PDB entry 3IVT | X-ray diffraction, 2.67 A resolution | chains A and B

[Chain A (and B)]
Name: Homocitrate synthase, mitochondrial
Source organism: Schizosaccharomyces pombe
Notes: EC 2.3.3.14; chain B of this document is another copy of the same molecule, construct and numbering; everything in this record applies to it too
UniProt: Q9Y823 (HOSM_SCHPO); numbering as in UniProt (aligned over 1-418)
Chain sequence (423 residues; each row starts with the number of its first residue; numbers below 1 keep their minus sign (Gly-4 is residue -4)):
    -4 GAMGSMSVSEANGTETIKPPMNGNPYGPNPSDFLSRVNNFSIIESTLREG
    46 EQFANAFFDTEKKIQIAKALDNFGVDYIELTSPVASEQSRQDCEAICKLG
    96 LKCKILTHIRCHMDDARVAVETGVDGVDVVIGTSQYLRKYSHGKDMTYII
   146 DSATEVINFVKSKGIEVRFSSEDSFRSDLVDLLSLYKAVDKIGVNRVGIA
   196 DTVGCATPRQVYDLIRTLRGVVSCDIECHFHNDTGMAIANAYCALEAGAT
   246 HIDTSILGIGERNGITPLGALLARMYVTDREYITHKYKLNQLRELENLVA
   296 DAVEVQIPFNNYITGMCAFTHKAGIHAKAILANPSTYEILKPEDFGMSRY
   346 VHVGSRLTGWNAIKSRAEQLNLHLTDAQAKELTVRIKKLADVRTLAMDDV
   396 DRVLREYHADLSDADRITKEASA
Unresolved in the structure: -4 to 2, 16-19, 405-418 (chain B: -4 to 2, 17-19, 406-418)
Construct notes: expression tag (-4 to 0)
Bound ions: Zn2+: Glu44, His224, His226 (together with 2-oxoglutaric acid); Na+ near Arg214 (its only coordinating residue here)
Ligand contacts: 2-oxoglutaric acid (AKG): Arg43, Glu44, His103, Val125, Arg163, Ser165, Ala195, Thr197, His224, His226
Swiss-Prot annotation at these positions:
  - active site: His321 (Proton acceptor)
  - binding site (2-oxoglutarate): Arg43, Glu44, His103, Arg163, Ser165, Thr197, His224, His226
  - binding site (L-lysine): Glu44, Asp123, Thr197
  - binding site (Zn(2+)): Glu44, His224, His226
  - mutagenesis: Arg43 (R43A/K/Q: Abolishes the catalytic activity), Gln47 (Q47A: Abolishes the catalytic activity), Glu74 (E74A: Abolishes the catalytic activity; E74Q: Results in a moderate decrease in the turnover number and a slight increase in the Km value for each substrate), His103 (H103A: Substantially impairs catalytic efficiency), Asp123 (D123N: Does not affect the catalytic activity but impairs L-lysine inhibition), Arg163 (R163A/Q: Abolishes the catalytic activity; R163K: Severely diminishes affinity for 2-oxoglutarate and substantially impairs catalytic efficiency), Ser165 (S165A: Results in a moderate decrease in catalytic efficiency), Glu167 (E167A/Q: Abolishes the catalytic activity), Thr197 (T197A: Exhibits a 25-fold decrease in catalytic efficiency; T197S: Results in a modest decrease in catalytic efficiency; T197V: Abolishes the catalytic activity), Glu222 (E222Q: Does not affect the catalytic activity but impairs L-lysine inhibition), Arg288 (R288K: Does not affect the catalytic activity but impairs L-lysine inhibition), Tyr332 (Y332A: Abolishes the catalytic activity; Y332F: Results in a decrease in catalytic efficiency), 1 further mutagenesis entry in UniProt
Reported in the primary citation:
  - Zn2+ coordination: Glu44, His224, His226
  - binding site for 2-oxoglutaric acid: Arg43, His103, Arg163, Ser165, Thr197
  - conformationally variable residues (side-chain flip): Arg43, His103, Asp123, Arg163, Ser165, Glu222
  - mutagenesis - Q47A, E74Q, H103A, R163K, S165A (7-fold), T197A (25-fold), T197S, H321A (200-fold), Y332F: decreased catalytic activity
  - mutagenesis - R43A, R43K, R43Q, E74A, R163A, R163Q, E167A, E167Q, T197V, Y332A: abolished catalytic activity
  - mutagenesis - R163K (150-fold): decreased binding to 2-oxoglutaric acid
  - mutagenesis - S165A, T197S: decreased growth in response to lysine deficient media
  - catalytic residues: Arg43, Gln47, Glu167 (proposed by the authors, not directly observed)
  - contacts within the chain: Arg43-Gln47 (hydrogen bond), Arg43-Glu74 (salt bridge)
  - mutagenesis - R43A, R43K, R43Q, Q47A, E74A, E167A, E167Q, Y332A, Y332F: abolished growth in response to lysine-deficient media

[How chain A and chain B interact]
Pairs across the interface - 241 pairs, chain A then chain B:
  Val3(A) - Ile145(B)
  Val3(A) - Asp146(B)  hydrogen bond (backbone-backbone)
  Ser4(A) - Tyr143(B)
  Ser4(A) - Asp146(B)  hydrogen bond (backbone-side chain)
  Glu5(A) - Tyr143(B)
  Glu5(A) - Asp146(B)
  Ala6(A) - Lys186(B)
  Asn7(A) - Thr149(B)
  Asn7(A) - Lys186(B)
  Asn7(A) - Ile187(B)
  Gly8(A) - Thr142(B)
  Gly8(A) - Tyr143(B)
  Gly8(A) - Lys186(B)  hydrogen bond (backbone-side chain)
  Thr9(A) - Met141(B)
  Thr9(A) - Thr142(B)  hydrogen bond (backbone-backbone)
  Thr9(A) - Ser179(B)
  Thr9(A) - Lys182(B)  hydrogen bond
  Thr9(A) - Ala183(B)
  Glu10(A) - Asp140(B)
  Glu10(A) - Met141(B)
  Glu10(A) - Lys182(B)  hydrogen bond (backbone-side chain)
  Thr11(A) - Asp140(B)  hydrogen bond (backbone-backbone)
  Thr11(A) - Met141(B)
  Thr11(A) - Thr142(B)  hydrogen bond
  Thr11(A) - Val175(B)
  Thr11(A) - Ser179(B)
  Ile12(A) - Val175(B)
  Ile12(A) - Leu178(B)
  Ile12(A) - Ser179(B)  hydrogen bond (backbone-side chain)
  Ile12(A) - Lys182(B)
  Ile12(A) - Val216(B)  hydrophobic
  Arg43(A) - Ala324(B)
  Glu46(A) - Lys317(B)  hydrogen bond (backbone-side chain)
  Glu46(A) - His321(B)  salt bridge
  Gln47(A) - Lys317(B)
  Gln47(A) - His321(B)
  Gln47(A) - Ala324(B)
  Gln47(A) - Ile325(B)
  Phe48(A) - Phe304(B)  hydrophobic
  Phe48(A) - Cys312(B)  hydrophobic
  Phe48(A) - Lys317(B)  hydrogen bond (backbone-side chain)
  Phe48(A) - Met392(B)  hydrophobic
  Ala49(A) - Thr315(B)
  Ala49(A) - Val348(B)
  Asn50(A) - Arg351(B)  hydrogen bond (backbone-side chain)
  Asn50(A) - Met392(B)
  Ala51(A) - Lys317(B)  hydrogen bond (backbone-side chain)
  Phe52(A) - Gly349(B)
  Phe52(A) - Ser350(B)
  Phe52(A) - Arg351(B)
  Thr76(A) - His321(B)
  Ala80(A) - Ile320(B)
  Ser81(A) - Ile320(B)
  Ser84(A) - Ile320(B)
  His103(A) - Ala324(B)
  Arg105(A) - Lys323(B)  hydrogen bond (side chain-backbone)
  Arg105(A) - Ile325(B)  hydrogen bond (side chain-backbone)
  Arg105(A) - Leu326(B)
  Val125(A) - Leu326(B)  hydrophobic
  Gly127(A) - Leu326(B)
  Leu132(A) - Ser4(B)
  Arg133(A) - Thr11(B)
  Lys139(A) - Glu10(B)  salt bridge
  Asp140(A) - Glu10(B)
  Asp140(A) - Thr11(B)  hydrogen bond
  Met141(A) - Thr9(B)
  Met141(A) - Glu10(B)
  Met141(A) - Thr11(B)
  Thr142(A) - Gly8(B)
  Thr142(A) - Thr9(B)  hydrogen bond (backbone-backbone)
  Thr142(A) - Thr11(B)  hydrogen bond
  Tyr143(A) - Ser4(B)
  Tyr143(A) - Glu5(B)
  Tyr143(A) - Gly8(B)
  Ile144(A) - Asn7(B)
  Ile145(A) - Val3(B)
  Asp146(A) - Val3(B)  hydrogen bond (backbone-backbone)
  Asp146(A) - Ser4(B)  hydrogen bond (side chain-backbone)
  Asp146(A) - Glu5(B)  hydrogen bond (side chain-backbone)
  Thr149(A) - Asn7(B)  hydrogen bond
  Glu167(A) - Ile325(B)
  Glu167(A) - Leu326(B)  hydrogen bond (side chain-backbone)
  Glu167(A) - Ala327(B)  hydrogen bond (side chain-backbone)
  Glu167(A) - Tyr332(B)  hydrogen bond
  Asp168(A) - Tyr332(B)
  Arg171(A) - Thr331(B)  hydrogen bond (side chain-backbone)
  Arg171(A) - Tyr332(B)
  Val175(A) - Thr11(B)
  Val175(A) - Ile12(B)
  Leu178(A) - Ile12(B)
  Ser179(A) - Thr9(B)
  Ser179(A) - Thr11(B)
  Ser179(A) - Ile12(B)  hydrogen bond (side chain-backbone)
  Lys182(A) - Thr9(B)  hydrogen bond
  Lys182(A) - Glu10(B)  hydrogen bond (side chain-backbone)
  Lys182(A) - Ile12(B)
  Ala183(A) - Thr9(B)
  Ile187(A) - Asn7(B)
  Thr197(A) - Ile325(B)
  Thr197(A) - Tyr332(B)
  Val198(A) - Tyr332(B)  hydrophobic
  Val198(A) - Ile334(B)
  Cys200(A) - Arg269(B)  hydrogen bond (backbone-side chain)
  Cys200(A) - Ile334(B)  hydrophobic
  Ala201(A) - Arg269(B)
  Thr202(A) - Tyr237(B)
  Thr202(A) - Arg269(B)
  Pro203(A) - Pro203(B)  hydrophobic
  Pro203(A) - Ala234(B)  hydrophobic
  Arg204(A) - Tyr207(B)  hydrogen bond
  Arg204(A) - Glu241(B)  salt bridge
  Tyr207(A) - Arg204(B)  hydrogen bond
  Val216(A) - Ile12(B)  hydrophobic
  Asn227(A) - Tyr307(B)  hydrogen bond
  Asp228(A) - Tyr307(B)
  Asp228(A) - Leu335(B)
  Thr229(A) - Arg269(B)  hydrogen bond
  Thr229(A) - Val272(B)
  Gly230(A) - Ile233(B)
  Gly230(A) - Tyr307(B)
  Met231(A) - Ile233(B)  hydrophobic
  Met231(A) - Ala234(B)
  Met231(A) - Arg269(B)
  Ile233(A) - Thr229(B)
  Ile233(A) - Gly230(B)
  Ile233(A) - Met231(B)  hydrophobic
  Ala234(A) - Pro203(B)  hydrophobic
  Ala234(A) - Met231(B)
  Ala234(A) - Ala234(B)  hydrophobic
  Tyr237(A) - Thr202(B)
  Glu241(A) - Arg204(B)  salt bridge
  Leu252(A) - Asn305(B)
  Glu256(A) - His316(B)  salt bridge
  Glu256(A) - Lys317(B)  hydrogen bond (side chain-backbone)
  Arg257(A) - Cys312(B)  hydrogen bond (backbone-side chain)
  Arg257(A) - Ala313(B)
  Arg257(A) - Thr315(B)  hydrogen bond (backbone-backbone)
  Arg257(A) - Tyr332(B)
  Arg257(A) - Tyr345(B)
  Asn258(A) - Asn305(B)
  Asn258(A) - Tyr307(B)
  Asn258(A) - Cys312(B)
  Ala268(A) - Thr229(B)
  Arg269(A) - Cys200(B)  hydrogen bond (side chain-backbone)
  Arg269(A) - Ala201(B)
  Arg269(A) - Thr202(B)
  Arg269(A) - Thr229(B)  hydrogen bond
  Arg269(A) - Met231(B)
  Val272(A) - Thr229(B)
  Ala297(A) - Arg351(B)
  Glu299(A) - Arg351(B)  salt bridge
  Glu299(A) - Thr389(B)
  Glu299(A) - Leu390(B)
  Glu299(A) - Ala391(B)
  Glu299(A) - Met392(B)  hydrogen bond (backbone-backbone)
  Val300(A) - Phe304(B)  hydrophobic
  Val300(A) - Asp393(B)
  Gln301(A) - Gln301(B)
  Gln301(A) - Phe304(B)
  Gln301(A) - Arg388(B)  hydrogen bond
  Gln301(A) - Ala391(B)
  Gln301(A) - Asp393(B)  hydrogen bond (backbone-side chain)
  Pro303(A) - Pro303(B)  hydrophobic
  Pro303(A) - Phe304(B)
  Phe304(A) - Phe48(B)  hydrophobic
  Phe304(A) - Val300(B)  hydrophobic
  Phe304(A) - Gln301(B)
  Phe304(A) - Pro303(B)
  Asn305(A) - Leu252(B)
  Asn305(A) - Asn258(B)
  Asn305(A) - Pro303(B)
  Tyr307(A) - Asn227(B)  hydrogen bond
  Tyr307(A) - Asp228(B)
  Tyr307(A) - Gly230(B)
  Tyr307(A) - Asn258(B)
  Cys312(A) - Phe48(B)  hydrophobic
  Cys312(A) - Arg257(B)  hydrogen bond (side chain-backbone)
  Cys312(A) - Asn258(B)
  Ala313(A) - Arg257(B)
  Thr315(A) - Ala49(B)
  Thr315(A) - Arg257(B)  hydrogen bond (backbone-backbone)
  His316(A) - Glu256(B)  salt bridge
  Lys317(A) - Glu46(B)  hydrogen bond (side chain-backbone)
  Lys317(A) - Gln47(B)
  Lys317(A) - Phe48(B)  hydrogen bond (side chain-backbone)
  Lys317(A) - Ala51(B)  hydrogen bond (side chain-backbone)
  Lys317(A) - Glu256(B)  hydrogen bond (backbone-side chain)
  Ile320(A) - Ala80(B)
  Ile320(A) - Ser81(B)
  Ile320(A) - Ser84(B)
  His321(A) - Glu46(B)  salt bridge
  His321(A) - Gln47(B)
  His321(A) - Thr76(B)
  Lys323(A) - Arg105(B)  hydrogen bond (backbone-side chain)
  Ala324(A) - Arg43(B)
  Ala324(A) - Gln47(B)
  Ala324(A) - His103(B)
  Ile325(A) - Gln47(B)
  Ile325(A) - Arg105(B)  hydrogen bond (backbone-side chain)
  Ile325(A) - Glu167(B)
  Ile325(A) - Thr197(B)
  Leu326(A) - Arg105(B)
  Leu326(A) - Val125(B)  hydrophobic
  Leu326(A) - Gly127(B)
  Leu326(A) - Glu167(B)  hydrogen bond (backbone-side chain)
  Ala327(A) - Glu167(B)  hydrogen bond (backbone-side chain)
  Thr331(A) - Arg171(B)  hydrogen bond (backbone-side chain)
  Tyr332(A) - Glu167(B)  hydrogen bond
  Tyr332(A) - Asp168(B)
  Tyr332(A) - Arg171(B)
  Tyr332(A) - Thr197(B)
  Tyr332(A) - Val198(B)  hydrophobic
  Tyr332(A) - Arg257(B)
  Ile334(A) - Val198(B)
  Leu335(A) - Asp228(B)
  Tyr345(A) - Arg257(B)
  Val348(A) - Ala49(B)
  Gly349(A) - Phe52(B)
  Ser350(A) - Phe52(B)
  Arg351(A) - Asn50(B)  hydrogen bond
  Arg351(A) - Phe52(B)
  Arg351(A) - Ala297(B)  hydrogen bond (side chain-backbone)
  Arg351(A) - Glu299(B)  salt bridge
  Lys383(A) - Val387(B)
  Val387(A) - Lys383(B)
  Arg388(A) - Gln301(B)  hydrogen bond
  Arg388(A) - Arg397(B)
  Thr389(A) - Glu299(B)
  Thr389(A) - Arg397(B)  hydrogen bond (backbone-side chain)
  Leu390(A) - Glu299(B)
  Ala391(A) - Glu299(B)
  Ala391(A) - Gln301(B)
  Ala391(A) - Arg397(B)
  Met392(A) - Phe48(B)  hydrophobic
  Met392(A) - Ala49(B)  hydrophobic
  Met392(A) - Asn50(B)
  Met392(A) - Glu299(B)  hydrogen bond (backbone-backbone)
  Asp393(A) - Val300(B)
  Asp393(A) - Gln301(B)  hydrogen bond (side chain-backbone)
  Arg397(A) - Arg388(B)
  Arg397(A) - Thr389(B)  hydrogen bond (side chain-backbone)
Other interface residues (no listed pair), chain A (120 interface residues in all): Pro14, Ile126, Gly199, Cys238, Ile254, Val298, Ala322, Pro329, Glu333, Leu384, Asp394
Other interface residues (no listed pair), chain B (117 interface residues in all): Ala6, Pro14, Ile126, Arg133, Ile144, Gly199, Cys238, Ile254, Ala268, Val298, Pro329, Glu333, Leu384
Interface features reported in the paper:
  - residue pairs: Glu167(A)-Leu326(B) (backbone contact), Glu167(A)-Ala327(B) (backbone contact), Glu167(A)-Tyr332(B) (hydrogen bond)

[Summary]
The interface between chain A and chain B involves 120 residues on one side and 117 on the other, with 62
hydrogen bonds and 9 salt bridges. Among the polar pairs are Glu46(A)-His321(B), Lys139(A)-Glu10(B) and
Arg204(A)-Glu241(B). The authors report backbone contacts between Glu167(A) and Leu326(B) and Glu167(A) and
Ala327(B); a hydrogen bond between Glu167(A) and Tyr332(B). The paper reports catalytic residues Arg43(A),
Gln47(A) and Glu167(A); R43A, R43K and R43Q of chain A, among others, abolish catalytic activity; 19
substitutions were tested in all.
Both chains are Homocitrate synthase, mitochondrial (Schizosaccharomyces pombe). Entry 3IVT (Homocitrate
Synthase Lys4 bound to 2-OG) was determined by X-ray diffraction, deposited together with 3IVS and 3IVU.
